PDB entry 5A8K | X-ray diffraction, 1.41 A resolution | chains C and D of the 6 polymer chains in the assembly

Chain C:
Molecule: Methyl-coenzyme M reductase
From: Methanothermobacter wolfeii
Notes: EC 2.8.4.1
Chain sequence (249 residues; each row starts with the number of its first residue):
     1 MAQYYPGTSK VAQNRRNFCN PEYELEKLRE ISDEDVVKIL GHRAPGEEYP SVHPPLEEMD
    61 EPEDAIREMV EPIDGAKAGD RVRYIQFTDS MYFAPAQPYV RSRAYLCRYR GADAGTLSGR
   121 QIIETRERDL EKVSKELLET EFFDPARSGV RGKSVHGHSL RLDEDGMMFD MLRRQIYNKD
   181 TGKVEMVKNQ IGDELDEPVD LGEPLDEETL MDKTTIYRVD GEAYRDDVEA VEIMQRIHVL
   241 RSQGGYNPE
Disordered / not traced: 1
Metal / ion sites: K+ site 1: S51, A78; K+ site 2: D60 (shared with 1 residue of chain E); Mg2+: E164 (shared with 1 residue of chain F)
Ligand contacts:
  - 2-ethoxyethanol (ETX), molecule 1: E232, Q235, R236, V239, L240
  - 2-ethoxyethanol (ETX), molecule 2: Y246, N247, E249
  - factor 430 (F43): L117, S118, G119, R120, K153, S154, V155, H156, G157, H158

Chain D:
Molecule: Methyl-coenzyme M reductase
From: Methanothermobacter wolfeii
Notes: EC 2.8.4.1
Chain sequence (550 residues; row label = number of the first residue in the row):
     1 MADKLFINAL KKKFEESPEE KKTTFYTLGG WKQSERKTEF VNAGKEVAEK RGIPQYNPDI
    61 GTPLGQRVLM PYQVSTTDTY VEGDDLHFVN NAAMQQLWDD IRRTVIVGLN HAHAVIEKRL
   121 GKEVTPETIT HYLETVNHAM PGAAVVQEHM VETHPALVAD SYVKVFTGND EIADEIDPAF
   181 VIDINKQFPE DQAETLKAEV GDGIWQVVRI PTIVSRTCDG ATTSRWSAMQ IGMSMISAYK
   241 QAAGEAATGD FAYAAKHAEV IHMGTYLPVR RARGENEPGG VPFGYLADIC QSSRVNYDDP
   301 VRVSLDVVAT GAMLYDQIWL GSYMSGGVGF TQYATAAYTD NILDDFTYFG KEYVEDKYGL
   361 CEAPNTMDTV LDIATEVTFY GLEQYEEYPA LLEDQFGGSQ RAAVVAAAAG CSTAFATGNA
   421 QTGLSGWYLS MYLHKEQHSR LGFYGYDLQD QCGASNVFSI RGDEGLPLEL RGPNYPNYAM
   481 NVGHQGEYAG ISQAPHAARG DAFVFNPLVK IAFADDNLVF DFTNVRGEFA KGALREFEPA
   541 GERALITPAK
Disordered / not traced: 1, 550
Modified / non-standard residues: H257 (n1-methylated histidine; MHS); R271 (5-methyl-arginine; AGM); Q400 (2-methyl-glutamine; MGN); G445 (thioglycin; GL3); C452 (s-methylcysteine; SMC)
Metal / ion sites: Ca2+ site 1: K11, F14; Ca2+ site 2: P58, I60, T62; K+ site 1: V124 (together with 2-ethoxyethanol); factor 430 Ni: Q147 (together with 1-thioethanesulfonic acid); Ca2+ site 3 near D170 (its only coordinating residue here); Ca2+ site 4 near D174 (its only coordinating residue here); Ca2+ site 5: E190, E194; K+ site 2: S215, R216, C218 (shared with 3 residues of chain A)
Ligand contacts:
  - 1-thioethanesulfonic acid (COM): Y333, F443, Y444, G445
  - 2-ethoxyethanol (ETX), molecule 1: H113, E117, V124, T125, P126, I129, I172, I204
  - 2-ethoxyethanol (ETX), molecule 2: E199, W205, P507, L508
  - 2-ethoxyethanol (ETX), molecule 3: W205, H257, A258, E259, V260, I261
  - 2-ethoxyethanol (ETX), molecule 4: F513, D515, D516, L518, V519, F520, D521, F522, T523
  - factor 430 (F43), molecule 1: A143, A144, V145, V146, Q147, M150, V151, M229, Q230, M233, I236, A243, G244
  - factor 430 (F43), molecule 2: G326, G327, V328, G329, F330, T331, Q332, Y333, F396, G397, G398, Q400, G442, F443
  - Coenzyme B (TP7), molecule 1: R225, K256, H257
  - Coenzyme B (TP7), molecule 2: R270, R271, L320, M324, S325, F330, F443, A479, M480, N481, V482

Chain C / chain D interface:
Contacting residue pairs (23):
  V52(C) - K118(D)
  R81(C) - K118(D)  hydrogen bond (side chain-backbone)
  R81(C) - R119(D)  hydrogen bond (side chain-backbone)
  R81(C) - L120(D)  hydrogen bond (side chain-backbone)
  R81(C) - G121(D)
  R83(C) - E245(D)  salt bridge
  Y84(C) - A242(D)  hydrophobic
  R120(C) - A243(D)  hydrogen bond (side chain-backbone)
  R120(C) - G244(D)  hydrogen bond (side chain-backbone)
  E124(C) - E245(D)
  E124(C) - A246(D)  hydrogen bond (side chain-backbone)
  G152(C) - A242(D)
  G152(C) - A243(D)  hydrogen bond (backbone-backbone)
  K153(C) - A243(D)
  S154(C) - V146(D)  hydrogen bond (side chain-backbone)
  H156(C) - E148(D)
  F169(C) - E148(D)
  M171(C) - V146(D)
  M171(C) - Q147(D)
  M171(C) - E148(D)
  I191(C) - K240(D)
  I191(C) - Q241(D)
  D193(C) - K240(D)  salt bridge
Interface residues without a listed pair, chain C (15 interface residues in all): I122
Interface residues without a listed pair, chain D (17 interface residues in all): E117, K122, H149

In short:
The interface between chain C and chain D involves 15 residues on one side and 17 on the other; the contacts
include 8 hydrogen bonds and 2 salt bridges. Polar pairs include R83(C)-E245(D), D193(C)-K240(D) and
R81(C)-K118(D).
Chain C is Methyl-coenzyme M reductase and chain D is Methyl-coenzyme M reductase, both from
Methanothermobacter wolfeii; the structure, Methyl-coenzyme M reductase from methanothermobacter wolfeii at
1.4 A resolution, was determined by X-ray diffraction, deposited together with 5A8R, 5A8W and 5A0Y.
